Entry 2V9J (X-ray diffraction, 2.53 A resolution); this record covers chains A and E of the 3 polymer chains in the assembly.

# Chain A
Molecule: 5'-amp-activated protein kinase catalytic subunit alpha-1
Organism: Rattus norvegicus
Notes: EC 2.7.11.1
UniProtKB: P54645 (AAPK1_RAT); numbering as in UniProt (aligned over 396-548)
Chain sequence (157 residues; row label = number of the first residue in the row):
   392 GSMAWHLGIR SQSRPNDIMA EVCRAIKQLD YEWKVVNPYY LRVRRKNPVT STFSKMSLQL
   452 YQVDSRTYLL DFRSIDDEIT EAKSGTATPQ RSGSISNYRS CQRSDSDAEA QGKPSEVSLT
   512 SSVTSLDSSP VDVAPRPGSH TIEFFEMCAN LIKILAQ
Disordered / not traced: 392, 470-523

# Chain E
Molecule: 5'-amp-activated protein kinase subunit gamma-1
Organism: Rattus norvegicus
UniProtKB: P80385 (AAKG1_RAT); numbering as in UniProt (aligned over 1-330)
Chain sequence (330 residues; each row starts with the number of its first residue):
     1 MESVAAESAP APENEHSQET PESNSSVYTT FMKSHRCYDL IPTSSKLVVF DTSLQVKKAF
    61 FALVTNGVRA APLWDSKKQS FVGMLTITDF INILHRYYKS ALVQIYELEE HKIETWREVY
   121 LQDSFKPLVC ISPNASLFDA VSSLIRNKIH RLPVIDPESG NTLYILTHKR ILKFLKLFIT
   181 EFPKPEFMSK SLEELQIGTY ANIAMVRTTT PVYVALGIFV QHRVSALPVV DEKGRVVDIY
   241 SKFDVINLAA EKTYNNLDVS VTKALQHRSH YFEGVLKCYL HETLEAIINR LVEAEVHRLV
   301 VVDEHDVVKG IVSLSDILQA LVLTGGEKKP
Disordered / not traced: 1-22, 327-330
Swiss-Prot annotation at these positions:
  - motif: Leu137 to Glu158 (AMPK pseudosubstrate)
  - binding site (ADP): Arg69, Met84 to Asp89, Val129, His150, Arg151, Lys169, Ser241 to Asp244, Arg268, Leu276, His297, Arg298
  - binding site (AMP): Arg69, Met84 to Asp89, Val129, His150, Arg151, Lys169, Thr199, Ala204, Ser225, Ala226, Ser241 to Asp244, Arg268, Leu276, His297, Arg298, Ser313 to Asp316
  - binding site (ATP): Arg69, Met84 to Asp89, Val129, His150, Arg151, Lys169, Ser241 to Asp244, Arg268, Leu276, His297, Arg298
  - modified residue: Ser260 (Phosphoserine), Thr262 (Phosphothreonine), Ser269 (Phosphoserine)
Residues lining bound ligands:
  - adenosine monophosphate (AMP): His150, Gly198, Thr199, Asn202, Ile203, Ala204, Val224, Ser225, Ala226, Leu227, Pro228, His297, Arg298, Ile311, Ser313, Ser315, Asp316
  - ATP (adenosine-5'-triphosphate), molecule 1: Arg69, Arg151, Lys169, Ile239, Ser241, Phe243, Asp244, Arg268, Phe272, Gly274, Val275, Leu276, Val296, His297, Arg298, Leu299, Val300, Leu314
  - ATP, molecule 2: Met84, Thr86, Ile87, Thr88, Asp89, Pro127, Leu128, Val129, Ile149, His150, Arg151, Leu152, Pro153, Ser225, Lys242, His297

# How chain A and chain E interact
Pairs across the interface (33):
  Ser393(A) - Thr65(E)
  Ser393(A) - Asn66(E)  hydrogen bond
  Asn438(A) - Gln79(E)  hydrogen bond
  Val440(A) - Lys77(E)
  Val440(A) - Lys78(E)
  Val440(A) - Gln79(E)
  Val524(A) - Leu128(E)
  Val524(A) - Val129(E)
  Val524(A) - Cys130(E)  hydrogen bond (backbone-backbone)
  Ala525(A) - Leu128(E)
  Pro526(A) - Phe81(E)
  Pro526(A) - Leu128(E)  hydrophobic
  Pro526(A) - Ile155(E)  hydrophobic
  Arg527(A) - Ser80(E)
  Pro528(A) - Gln79(E)
  Pro528(A) - Ser80(E)
  Gly529(A) - Gln79(E)  hydrogen bond (backbone-backbone)
  Gly529(A) - Gly160(E)
  Ser530(A) - Trp74(E)
  Ser530(A) - Phe81(E)
  Ser530(A) - Ser159(E)
  Ser530(A) - Gly160(E)
  Ser530(A) - Asn161(E)  hydrogen bond
  His531(A) - Ser159(E)  hydrogen bond (backbone-backbone)
  His531(A) - Asn161(E)
  Thr532(A) - Asn161(E)  hydrogen bond
  Ile533(A) - Val49(E)  hydrophobic
  Ile533(A) - Trp74(E)
  Ile533(A) - Phe81(E)  hydrophobic
  Glu534(A) - Gln79(E)
  Glu537(A) - Trp74(E)  hydrogen bond
  Glu537(A) - Ser76(E)  hydrogen bond
  Glu537(A) - Gln79(E)  hydrogen bond
Also at the interface, not in a pair above, chain A (16 interface residues in all): Thr441
Also at the interface, not in a pair above, chain E (18 interface residues in all): Asp51

# In short
The interface between chain A and chain E involves 16 residues on one side and 18 on the other, with 10
hydrogen bonds. Polar contacts include Ser393(A)-Asn66(E), Asn438(A)-Gln79(E) and Ser530(A)-Asn161(E). Ligands
of chain E: ATP and adenosine monophosphate.
Here chain A is 5'-amp-activated protein kinase catalytic subunit alpha-1 and chain E is 5'-amp-activated
protein kinase subunit gamma-1, both from Rattus norvegicus. Entry 2V9J (Crystal structure of the regulatory
fragment of mammalian AMPK in complexes with Mg.ATP-AMP) was determined by X-ray diffraction, deposited
together with 2V8Q and 2V92.
